PDB entry 6OQS | electron microscopy, 3.30 A resolution | chains O and P of the 22 polymer chains in the assembly

Chain O (and P):
Protein: ATP synthase subunit c
Source organism: Escherichia coli
Notes: chain P of this document is another copy of the same molecule, construct and numbering; everything in this record applies to it too
Reference sequence: F4TL55 (F4TL55_ECOLX); numbering as in UniProt (aligned over 1-79)
Amino-acid sequence (79 residues; numbered 1 to 79; the number before each row is that of its first residue):
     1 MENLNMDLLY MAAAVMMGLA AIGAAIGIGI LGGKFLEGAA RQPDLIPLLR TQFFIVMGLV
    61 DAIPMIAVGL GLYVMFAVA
Unresolved in the structure: 1-2
Reported in the primary citation:
  - catalytic residues: D61 (citing earlier work)

How chain O and chain P interact:
Pairs across the interface - 57 pairs, chain O then chain P:
  N5(O) with N3(P)
  L8(O) with D7(P); M11(P), hydrophobic
  L9(O) with D7(P); Y10(P), hydrophobic
  M11(O) with M11(P), hydrophobic
  A12(O) with Y10(P); M11(P), hydrophobic; A14(P)
  M16(O) with A13(P); A14(P), hydrophobic; M17(P), hydrophobic
  L19(O) with G18(P); L19(P); I22(P)
  A20(O) with A21(P), hydrophobic
  I22(O) with I22(P), hydrophobic
  G23(O) with I22(P); A25(P)
  A24(O) with A25(P)
  G27(O) with A25(P); G29(P)
  I30(O) with G29(P); I30(P), hydrophobic
  L31(O) with G32(P); G33(P); L36(P), hydrophobic
  K34(O) with G33(P)
  F35(O) with L36(P), hydrophobic
  E37(O) with E37(P)
  G38(O) with A40(P)
  Q42(O) with A40(P)
  L45(O) with P43(P), hydrophobic
  L48(O) with I46(P), hydrophobic
  L49(O) with A39(P)
  Q52(O) with F35(P); L36(P); I46(P)
  I55(O) with F54(P), hydrophobic
  V56(O) with G32(P); F53(P), hydrophobic
  L59(O) with F53(P), hydrophobic; F54(P), hydrophobic; M57(P), hydrophobic
  V60(O) with A25(P); I28(P), hydrophobic
  I63(O) with A24(P), hydrophobic; V68(P), hydrophobic
  P64(O) with A25(P), hydrophobic
  I66(O) with V68(P), hydrophobic
  A67(O) with M17(P)
  L70(O) with M17(P), hydrophobic; L72(P), hydrophobic; M75(P), hydrophobic
  Y73(O) with F76(P), hydrophobic
  V74(O) with M75(P), hydrophobic
  V78(O) with Y10(P)
Interface residues without a listed pair, chain O (39 interface residues in all): V15, I26, R41, F53
Interface residues without a listed pair, chain P (38 interface residues in all): A20, I26, K34, R50, D61, M65

Overview:
The interface between chain O and chain P involves 39 residues on one side and 38 on the other. From the
paper: the catalytic residue D61(O).
Both chains are ATP synthase subunit c (Escherichia coli). Entry 6OQS (E. coli ATP synthase State 1b) was
determined by electron microscopy together with 6OQR, 6OQT, 6OQU, 6OQV, 6OQW, 6PQV and 3 further entries from
the same study.
